PDB entry 6ZM1 | electron microscopy, 4.70 A resolution (low resolution: residue-level contacts below are approximate; hydrogen-bond / salt-bridge calls are withheld) | chains B and D of the 4 polymer chains in the assembly

== Chain B (and D) ==
Name: SusC homolog
From: Bacteroides thetaiotaomicron (strain ATCC 29148 / DSM 2079 / NCTC 10582 / E50 / VPI-5482)
Notes: chain D of this document is another copy of the same molecule, construct and numbering; everything in this record applies to it too
Reference sequence: Q8A6W3 (Q8A6W3_BACTN); residues -24 to 1016 here correspond to UniProt positions 1-1041 (UniProt number = residue number + 25)
Amino-acid sequence (1041 residues; row label = number of the first residue in the row; numbers below 1 keep their minus sign (Met-24 is residue -24)):
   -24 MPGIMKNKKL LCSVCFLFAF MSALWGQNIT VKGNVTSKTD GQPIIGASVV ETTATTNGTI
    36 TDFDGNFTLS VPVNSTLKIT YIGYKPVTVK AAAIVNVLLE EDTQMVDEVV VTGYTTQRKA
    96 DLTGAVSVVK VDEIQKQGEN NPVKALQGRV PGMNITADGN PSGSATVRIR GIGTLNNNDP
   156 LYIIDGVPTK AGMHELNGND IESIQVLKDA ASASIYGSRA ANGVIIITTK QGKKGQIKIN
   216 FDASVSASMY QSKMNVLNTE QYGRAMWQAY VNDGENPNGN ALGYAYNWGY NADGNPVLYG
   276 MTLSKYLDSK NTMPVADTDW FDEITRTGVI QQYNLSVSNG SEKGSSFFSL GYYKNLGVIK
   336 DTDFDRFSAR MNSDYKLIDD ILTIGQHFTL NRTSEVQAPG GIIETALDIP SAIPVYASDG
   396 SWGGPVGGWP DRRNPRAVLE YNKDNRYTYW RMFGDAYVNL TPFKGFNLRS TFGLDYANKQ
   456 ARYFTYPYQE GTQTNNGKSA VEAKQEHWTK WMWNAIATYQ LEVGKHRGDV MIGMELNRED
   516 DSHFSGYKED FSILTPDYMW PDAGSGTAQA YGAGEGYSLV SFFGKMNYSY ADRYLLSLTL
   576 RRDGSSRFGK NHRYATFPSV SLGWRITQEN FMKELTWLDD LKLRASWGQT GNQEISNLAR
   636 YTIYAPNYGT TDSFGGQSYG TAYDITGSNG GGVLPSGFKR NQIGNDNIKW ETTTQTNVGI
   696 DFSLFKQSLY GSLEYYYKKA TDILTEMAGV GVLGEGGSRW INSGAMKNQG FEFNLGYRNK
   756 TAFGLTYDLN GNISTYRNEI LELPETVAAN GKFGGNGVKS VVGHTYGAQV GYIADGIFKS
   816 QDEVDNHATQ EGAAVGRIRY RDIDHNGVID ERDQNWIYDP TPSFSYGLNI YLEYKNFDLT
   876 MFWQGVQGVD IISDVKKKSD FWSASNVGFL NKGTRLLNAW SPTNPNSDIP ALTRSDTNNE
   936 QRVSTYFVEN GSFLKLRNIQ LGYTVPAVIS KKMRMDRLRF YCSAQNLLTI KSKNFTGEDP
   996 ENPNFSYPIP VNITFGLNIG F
Unresolved in the structure: -24 to 83 (chain D: -24 to 212)

== Interface between chain B and chain D ==
Pairs across the interface (48; chain B residue first):
  Ile212(B) - Lys318(D)
  Ile212(B) - Lys351(D)
  Ile212(B) - Leu352(D)
  Ile214(B) - Leu352(D)
  Ile214(B) - Ile359(D)
  Leu310(B) - Ile359(D)
  Val312(B) - Tyr350(D)
  Val312(B) - Ile359(D)
  Ser313(B) - Tyr350(D)
  Phe323(B) - Tyr350(D)
  Met346(B) - Met346(D)
  Met346(B) - Gln361(D)
  Tyr350(B) - Ser321(D)
  Ile353(B) - Arg969(D)
  Leu365(B) - Met427(D)
  Trp425(B) - Met427(D)
  Trp425(B) - Tyr451(D)
  Tyr451(B) - Asn453(D)
  Asn453(B) - His482(D)
  Gln455(B) - Ser517(D)
  Gln480(B) - Gln480(D)
  Gln480(B) - His482(D)
  Gln480(B) - Phe519(D)
  His482(B) - Gln480(D)
  Tyr522(B) - Ala545(D)
  Lys523(B) - Ala545(D)
  Lys523(B) - Thr645(D)
  Ser527(B) - Phe673(D)
  Tyr533(B) - Pro641(D)
  Tyr533(B) - Phe673(D)
  Trp535(B) - Ser517(D)
  Trp535(B) - Gly547(D)
  Trp535(B) - Ala548(D)
  Trp535(B) - Gly549(D)
  Pro536(B) - Ala545(D)
  Pro536(B) - Gly547(D)
  Asp537(B) - Gly547(D)
  Ala538(B) - Pro641(D)
  Gly539(B) - Tyr643(D)
  Ser540(B) - Tyr643(D)
  Ser540(B) - Ser671(D)
  Gly541(B) - Val668(D)
  Thr542(B) - Val668(D)
  Tyr546(B) - Pro536(D)
  Tyr546(B) - Asp537(D)
  Gly547(B) - Asp537(D)
  Ala548(B) - Asp537(D)
  Phe1016(B) - Ile353(D)
Interface residues without a listed pair, chain B (49 interface residues in all): Lys213, Asn314, Gly319, Ser321, Phe322, Gln361, Phe363, Met427, Ala478, Lys479, Phe519, Ser520, Ala543, Gln544, Ala545, Pro641, Arg969
Interface residues without a listed pair, chain D (48 interface residues in all): Asn314, Phe323, Ile356, Phe363, Leu365, Trp425, Ala431, Leu449, Gln455, Ala478, His518, Gly521, Lys523, Tyr533, Trp535, Ala543, Gln544, Tyr546, Asn642

== Summary ==
Chain B and chain D form an interface of 49 and 48 residues respectively.
Both chains are SusC homolog (Bacteroides thetaiotaomicron (strain ATCC 29148 / DSM 2079 / NCTC 10582 / E50 /
VPI-5482)). Entry 6ZM1 (Open-closed state of the Bt1762-Bt1763 levan transport system) was determined by
electron microscopy (same publication as 6Z8I, 6Z9A, 6ZAZ, 6ZLT and 6ZLU).
